2PD8 - chain A; structure by X-ray diffraction, 1.80 A resolution.

# Chain A
Name: Vivid PAS protein VVD
Source organism: Neurospora crassa
UniProt: Q9C3Y6 (Q9C3Y6_NEUCR); numbering as in UniProt (aligned over 37-184)
Sequence (149 residues; each row starts with the number of its first residue):
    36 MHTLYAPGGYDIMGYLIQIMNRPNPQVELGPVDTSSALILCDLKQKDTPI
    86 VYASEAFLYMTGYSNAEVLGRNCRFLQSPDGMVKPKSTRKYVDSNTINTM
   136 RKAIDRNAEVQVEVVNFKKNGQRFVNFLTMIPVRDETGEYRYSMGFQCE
Unresolved in the structure: 36
Differences from the reference sequence: initiating methionine (36); engineered mutation Ser71 (Cys in Q9C3Y6)
Small-molecule neighbours: FAD (flavin-adenine dinucleotide): Ile74, Cys76, Thr83, Phe92, Asn107, Cys108, Arg109, Leu111, Gln112, Pro120, Lys121, Ser122, Thr123, Arg124, Ser129, Ile132, Asn133, Met135, Arg136, Ile139, Val149, Asn151, Asn161, Leu163, Met165, Ser178, Met179, Gly180, Gln182
What the authors report for this chain:
  - contacts within the chain: Asp68-Ser71 (hydrogen bond)
  - mutagenesis - L51E, I54E: decreased expression
  - mutagenesis - C76S: unchanged signaling

# Summary
Bound to chain A: flavin-adenine dinucleotide. From the paper: L51E and I54E reduce expression; contacts
within the chain involving Ser71 and Asp68.
Chain A is Vivid PAS protein VVD (Neurospora crassa); the structure, 1.8 Angstrom Crystal Structure of the
Cys71Ser mutant of Vivid, was determined by X-ray diffraction (same publication as 6CNY, 2PD7 and 2PDR).
